Entry 8HSL (electron microscopy, 5.80 A resolution (low resolution: residue-level contacts below are approximate; hydrogen-bond / salt-bridge calls are withheld)); this record covers chains G and H of the 11 polymer chains in the assembly.

Chain G (and H):
Molecule: DNA-directed RNA polymerase subunit alpha
Organism: Thermus thermophilus HB8
Notes: EC 2.7.7.6; chain H of this document is another copy of the same molecule, construct and numbering; everything in this record applies to it too
UniProt: Q5SHR6 (RPOA_THET8); residues 1-315 here = UniProt positions 1-315
Chain sequence (315 residues; each row starts with the number of its first residue):
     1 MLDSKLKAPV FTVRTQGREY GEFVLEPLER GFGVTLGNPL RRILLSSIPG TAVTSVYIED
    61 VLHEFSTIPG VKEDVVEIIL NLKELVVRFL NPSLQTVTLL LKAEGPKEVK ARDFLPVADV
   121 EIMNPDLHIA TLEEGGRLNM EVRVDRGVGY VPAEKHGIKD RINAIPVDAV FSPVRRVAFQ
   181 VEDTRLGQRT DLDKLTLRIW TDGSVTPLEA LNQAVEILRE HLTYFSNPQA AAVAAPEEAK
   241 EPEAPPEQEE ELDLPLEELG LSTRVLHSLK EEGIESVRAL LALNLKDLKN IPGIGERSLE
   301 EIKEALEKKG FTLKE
Disordered / not traced: 230-315

Chain G / chain H interface:
Pairs across the interface (40; chain G residue first):
  Lys5(G) - Tyr224(H)
  Ala8(G) - Tyr224(H)
  Pro9(G) - Tyr224(H)
  Val10(G) - Gln229(H)
  Phe11(G) - Gln229(H)
  Thr12(G) - Gln229(H)
  Val13(G) - Gln229(H)
  Leu25(G) - Phe225(H)
  Gly31(G) - Arg42(H)
  Phe32(G) - Ile43(H)
  Val34(G) - Arg42(H)
  Thr35(G) - Pro39(H)
  Thr35(G) - Arg42(H)
  Thr35(G) - Ile43(H)
  Asn38(G) - Asn38(H)
  Pro39(G) - Thr35(H)
  Pro39(G) - Pro39(H)
  Arg42(G) - Gly31(H)
  Arg42(G) - Val34(H)
  Arg42(G) - Thr35(H)
  Ile43(G) - Thr35(H)
  Ser47(G) - Phe32(H)
  Leu218(G) - Leu222(H)
  Arg219(G) - Arg219(H)
  Arg219(G) - Leu222(H)
  Glu220(G) - Arg219(H)
  His221(G) - Phe32(H)
  Leu222(G) - Leu218(H)
  Leu222(G) - Arg219(H)
  Leu222(G) - Leu222(H)
  Thr223(G) - Arg219(H)
  Tyr224(G) - Pro9(H)
  Phe225(G) - Phe11(H)
  Phe225(G) - Leu25(H)
  Phe225(G) - Val215(H)
  Asn227(G) - Phe11(H)
  Pro228(G) - Phe11(H)
  Gln229(G) - Phe11(H)
  Gln229(G) - Thr12(H)
  Gln229(G) - Val13(H)
Also at the interface, not in a pair above, chain G (30 interface residues in all): Leu36, Val215
Also at the interface, not in a pair above, chain H (23 interface residues in all): His221, Asn227, Pro228

In short:
The interface between chain G and chain H involves 30 residues on one side and 23 on the other.
Both chains are DNA-directed RNA polymerase subunit alpha (Thermus thermophilus HB8). Entry 8HSL (Thermus
thermophilus RNA polymerase bound with an inverted Rho hexamer) was determined by electron microscopy together
with 8HSG, 8HSH, 8HSJ and 8HSR from the same study.
